5UHF - chains C and E of the 8 polymer chains in the assembly; structure by X-ray diffraction, 4.34 A resolution (low resolution: residue-level contacts below are approximate; hydrogen-bond / salt-bridge calls are withheld).

[Chain C]
Protein: DNA-directed RNA polymerase subunit beta
Source organism: Mycobacterium tuberculosis (strain ATCC 25618 / H37Rv)
Notes: EC 2.7.7.6
UniProt: P9WGY9 (RPOB_MYCTU); residue numbers follow UniProt; this construct covers 1-1178
Amino-acid sequence (1178 residues; each row starts with the number of its first residue):
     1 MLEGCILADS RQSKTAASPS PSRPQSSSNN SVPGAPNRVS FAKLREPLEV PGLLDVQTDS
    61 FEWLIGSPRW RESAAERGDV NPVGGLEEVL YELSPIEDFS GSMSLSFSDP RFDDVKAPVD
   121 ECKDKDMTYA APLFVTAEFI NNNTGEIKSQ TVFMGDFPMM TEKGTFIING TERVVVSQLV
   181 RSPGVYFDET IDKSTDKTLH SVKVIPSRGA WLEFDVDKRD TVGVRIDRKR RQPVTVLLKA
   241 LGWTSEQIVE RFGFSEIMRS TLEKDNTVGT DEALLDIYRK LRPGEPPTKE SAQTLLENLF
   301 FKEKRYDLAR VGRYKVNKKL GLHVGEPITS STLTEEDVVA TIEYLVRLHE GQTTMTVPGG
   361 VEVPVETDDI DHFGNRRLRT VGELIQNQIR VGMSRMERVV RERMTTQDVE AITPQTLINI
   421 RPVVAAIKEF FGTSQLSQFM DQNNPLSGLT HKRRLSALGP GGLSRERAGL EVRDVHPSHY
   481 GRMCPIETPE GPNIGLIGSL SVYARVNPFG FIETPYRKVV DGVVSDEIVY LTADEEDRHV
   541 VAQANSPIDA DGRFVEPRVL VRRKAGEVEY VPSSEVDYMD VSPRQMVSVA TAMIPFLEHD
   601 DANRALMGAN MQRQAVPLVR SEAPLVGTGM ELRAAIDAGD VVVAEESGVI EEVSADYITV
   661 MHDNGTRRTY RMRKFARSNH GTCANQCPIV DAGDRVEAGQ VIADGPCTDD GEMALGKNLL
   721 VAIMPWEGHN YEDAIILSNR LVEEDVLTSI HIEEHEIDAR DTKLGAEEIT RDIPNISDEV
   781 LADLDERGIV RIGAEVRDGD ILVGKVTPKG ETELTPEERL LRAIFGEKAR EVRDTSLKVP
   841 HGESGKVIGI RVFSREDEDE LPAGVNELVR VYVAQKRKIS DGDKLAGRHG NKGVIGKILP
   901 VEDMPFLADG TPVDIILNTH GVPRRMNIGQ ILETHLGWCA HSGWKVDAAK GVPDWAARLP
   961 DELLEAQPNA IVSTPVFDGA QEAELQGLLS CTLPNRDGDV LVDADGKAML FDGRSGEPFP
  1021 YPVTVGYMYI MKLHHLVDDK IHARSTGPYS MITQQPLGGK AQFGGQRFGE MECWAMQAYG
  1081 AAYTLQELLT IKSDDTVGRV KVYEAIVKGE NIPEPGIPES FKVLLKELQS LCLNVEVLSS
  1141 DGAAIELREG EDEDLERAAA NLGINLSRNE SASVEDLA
Not modelled in the structure: 1-27, 1154-1178
Small-molecule neighbours: 88D (N-(2-methylphenyl)-Nalpha-(selenophene-2-carbonyl)-D-phenylalaninamide): V475, H476, P477, R562, R563, G566, E567, V568
Swiss-Prot annotation at these positions:
  - natural variant: V423 (V423A: In strain: vr1), L436 (L436P: In strain: vr2), S437 (S437T: In strain: vr3), Q438 to D441 (sequence variant, change not given here; In strain: RJ49), Q438 (Q438L: In strain: vr4), F439 (F439V: In strain: RJ37), M440 to N443 (deletion: In strain: RJ55), D441 (D441V: In strain: vr3), L449 to K452 (sequence variant, change not given here; In strain: RJ48), H451 (H451D: In strain: vr5; H451L: In strain: SP28; H451N: In strain: vr6; H451P: In strain: vr8; H451Q: In strain: vr1; H451R: In strain: vr7), S456 (S456L: In strain: vr11 and RJ37; S456Q: In strain: vr9; S456W: In strain: vr10), L458 (L458P: In strain: vr12 and SP22)
  - mutagenesis: E138 (E138R: Weakens interaction with TRCF and CarD), I147 (I147A: Weakens interaction with TRCF and CarD), K148 (K148A: Does not affect association with TRCF, but weakens interaction with CarD), S149 (S149A: Does not affect association with TRCF, but weakens interaction with CarD)

[Chain E]
Protein: DNA-directed RNA polymerase subunit omega
Source organism: Mycobacterium tuberculosis (strain ATCC 25618 / H37Rv)
Notes: EC 2.7.7.6
UniProt: P9WGY5 (RPOZ_MYCTU); residue numbers follow UniProt; this construct covers 1-110
Amino-acid sequence (110 residues; each row starts with the number of its first residue):
     1 MSISQSDASL AAVPAVDQFD PSSGASGGYD TPLGITNPPI DELLDRVSSK YALVIYAAKR
    61 ARQINDYYNQ LGEGILEYVG PLVEPGLQEK PLSIALREIH ADLLEHTEGE
Not modelled in the structure: 1-27, 109-110

[Interface between chain C and chain E]
Contacting residue pairs - 12 pairs, chain C then chain E:
  Y1079(C) with Y51(E)
  G1080(C) with Y51(E)
  Y1083(C) with I55(E)
  K1108(C) with N69(E)
  G1109(C) with N65(E); N69(E)
  E1110(C) with N65(E); N69(E)
  N1111(C) with R62(E); N65(E); D66(E)
  I1112(C) with R62(E)
Interface residues without a listed pair, chain C (9 interface residues in all): P1113

[Overview]
The interface between chain C and chain E involves 9 residues on one side and 6 on the other. Chain C binds
compound 88D. From UniProt: 4 mutagenesis sites on chain C.
Chain C is DNA-directed RNA polymerase subunit beta and chain E is DNA-directed RNA polymerase subunit omega,
both from Mycobacterium tuberculosis (strain ATCC 25618 / H37Rv); the structure, Crystal structure of
Mycobacterium tuberculosis transcription initiation complex in complex with D-IX336, was determined by X-ray
diffraction together with 5UH5, 5UH6, 5UH8, 5UH9, 5UHA, 5UHB and 4 further entries from the same study.
